Entry 9CU5 (electron microscopy, 3.40 A resolution); this record covers chains I and M of the 13 polymer chains in the assembly.

== Chain I ==
Molecule: LJF-085 heavy chain Fv
From: Macaca mulatta
Sequence (123 residues; each row starts with the number of its first residue; note: 1 number in that range is skipped by the numbering (no residue carries it; nothing is unmodelled there); a row labelled like 82A-82C holds insertion residues (82A, then the next letters in order)):
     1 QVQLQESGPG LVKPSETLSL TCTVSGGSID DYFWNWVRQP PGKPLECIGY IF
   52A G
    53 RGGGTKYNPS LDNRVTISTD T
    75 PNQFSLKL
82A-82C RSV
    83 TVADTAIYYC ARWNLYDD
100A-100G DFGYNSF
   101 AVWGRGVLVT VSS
Not modelled in the structure: 112-113
Disulfide bonds: Cys22-Cys92

== Chain M ==
Molecule: LJF-085 light chain Fv
From: Macaca mulatta
Sequence (107 residues; row label = number of the first residue in the row):
     1 DIQMTQSPSS LSASVGDTVT ITCQARHAVG KNLNWYQQKP GRGPQLLIYM ASSRHSGVPS
    61 RFRGSGSGRE FTLTINNLQP EDFATYSCQQ GYTYPWTFGQ GTKVEMK
Not modelled in the structure: 107
Disulfide bonds: Cys23-Cys88

== Interface between chain I and chain M ==
Contacting residue pairs - 40 pairs, chain I then chain M:
  Asn35(I) with Trp96(M)
  Gln39(I) with Gln38(M)
  Pro44(I) with Gly99(M)
  Leu45(I) with Gln38(M); Phe98(M)
  Cys47(I) with Trp96(M), hydrogen bond (side chain-backbone); Phe98(M), hydrophobic
  Gly49(I) with Tyr94(M), hydrogen bond (backbone-side chain)
  Tyr50(I) with Tyr94(M), hydrophobic
  Lys58(I) with Tyr94(M)
  Asn60(I) with Tyr94(M); Pro95(M)
  Tyr91(I) with Pro44(M)
  Trp95(I) with Gln89(M); Trp96(M)
  Phe100B(I) with Tyr49(M); Arg54(M); His55(M); Ser56(M)
  Gly100C(I) with Leu46(M); Tyr49(M); His55(M)
  Tyr100D(I) with Tyr49(M); Met50(M), hydrophobic
  Asn100E(I) with Asn34(M), hydrogen bond (backbone-side chain)
  Ser100F(I) with Asn34(M); Tyr36(M); Leu46(M); Tyr49(M)
  Phe100G(I) with Tyr36(M), hydrogen bond (backbone-side chain); Leu46(M); Gln89(M); Phe98(M), hydrophobic
  Ala101(I) with Leu46(M), hydrophobic
  Trp103(I) with Tyr36(M); Pro44(M); Phe98(M), hydrophobic
  Gly104(I) with Gly43(M)
  Arg105(I) with Gly41(M), hydrogen bond (side chain-backbone); Gly43(M)
Other interface residues (no listed pair), chain I (27 interface residues in all): Phe33, Val37, Ile48, Tyr59, Pro61, Asp100A
Other interface residues (no listed pair), chain M (23 interface residues in all): Asp1, Asn32, Arg42, Gly91, Gln100

== Overview ==
Chain I and chain M form an interface of 27 and 23 residues respectively; the contacts include 5 hydrogen
bonds. Polar contacts include Cys47(I)-Trp96(M), Gly49(I)-Tyr94(M) and Asn100E(I)-Asn34(M).
Here chain I is LJF-085 heavy chain Fv and chain M is LJF-085 light chain Fv, both from Macaca mulatta. Entry
9CU5 (LJF-085 Fab in complex with HIV Env JRFL NFL TD CC3+ trimer and 35O22 Fab) was determined by electron
microscopy (same publication as 9DMF, 9CU6 and 9CV7).
